3ZO0 - chains A and B; structure by X-ray diffraction, 1.99 A resolution.

== Chain A ==
Protein: Ig gamma-2A chain C region, a allele
From: Mus musculus
Notes: fragment: fc, residues 120-327
Reference sequence: P01863 (GCAA_MOUSE); residues 237-444 here correspond to UniProt positions 120-327 (UniProt number = residue number - 117)
Chain sequence (208 residues; each row starts with the number of its first residue):
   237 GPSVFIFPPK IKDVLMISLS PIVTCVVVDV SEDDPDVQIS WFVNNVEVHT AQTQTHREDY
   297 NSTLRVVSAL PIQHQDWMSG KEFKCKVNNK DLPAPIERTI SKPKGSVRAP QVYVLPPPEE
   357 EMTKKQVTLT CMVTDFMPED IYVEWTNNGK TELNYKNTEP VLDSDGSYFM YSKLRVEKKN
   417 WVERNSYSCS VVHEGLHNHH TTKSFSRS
Cystine bridges: C261-C321, C367-C425
Glycans and other covalent adducts: glycan linked to N297
Sequence notes: conflict S444 (Thr327 in P01863)
Swiss-Prot annotation at these positions:
  - glycosylation: N297 (N-linked (GlcNAc...) asparagine)

== Chain B ==
Protein: E3 ubiquitin-protein ligase TRIM21
From: Mus musculus
Notes: EC 6.3.2.-
Reference sequence: Q62191 (RO52_MOUSE); residues 9-188 here correspond to UniProt positions 291-470 (UniProt number = residue number + 282)
Chain sequence (182 residues; row label = number of the first residue in the row):
     7 HMVHITLDRN TANSWLIISK DRRQVRMGDT HQNVSDNKER FSNYPMVLGA QRFSSGKMYW
    67 EVDVTQKEAW DLGVCRDSVQ RKGQFSLSPE NGFWTIWLWQ KSYEAGTSPQ TTLHIQVPPC
   127 QIGIFVDYEA GVVSFYNITD HGSLIYTFSE CVFAGPLRPF FNVGFNYSGG NAAPLKLCPL
   187 KM
Disordered / not traced: 187-188
Sequence notes: expression tag (7-8); conflict K107 (Asp389 in Q62191)

== How chain A and chain B interact ==
Contacting residue pairs (32):
  V250(A) - Y173(B)
  L251(A) - Y173(B)  hydrogen bond (backbone-side chain)
  M252(A) - Y173(B)
  I253(A) - W21(B)
  I253(A) - M33(B)  hydrophobic
  I253(A) - S48(B)
  I253(A) - N49(B)
  I253(A) - Y173(B)
  H310(A) - Y173(B)
  Q311(A) - D35(B)  hydrogen bond (side chain-backbone)
  Q311(A) - Y173(B)
  M314(A) - Y173(B)
  S315(A) - Y173(B)  hydrogen bond (side chain-backbone)
  S315(A) - S174(B)
  V343(A) - Q106(B)
  E430(A) - W105(B)
  E430(A) - Q106(B)
  G431(A) - W105(B)  hydrogen bond (backbone-side chain)
  G431(A) - Q106(B)
  L432(A) - W105(B)
  H433(A) - D77(B)  salt bridge
  H433(A) - W103(B)
  H433(A) - W105(B)
  N434(A) - Y50(B)
  N434(A) - D77(B)  hydrogen bond
  N434(A) - N168(B)  hydrogen bond
  H435(A) - F171(B)
  H435(A) - Y173(B)
  H436(A) - Y50(B)  hydrogen bond
  H436(A) - Q90(B)
  H436(A) - F91(B)
  H436(A) - S92(B)
Interface residues without a listed pair, chain A (18 interface residues in all): E380, S426
Interface residues without a listed pair, chain B (21 interface residues in all): M52, L93, N172, G175
Interface features reported in the paper:
  - interface residues, chain A: E430(A), H433(A), N434(A), H435(A)

== Overview ==
18 residues of chain A and 21 residues of chain B are in contact; the contacts include 7 hydrogen bonds and 1
salt bridge. Among the polar pairs are H433(A)-D77(B), L251(A)-Y173(B) and Q311(A)-D35(B). N-acetylglucosamine
is covalently linked to N297(A). The paper reports interface residues E430(A), H433(A) and N434(A) among
others.
Chain A is Ig gamma-2A chain C region, a allele and chain B is E3 ubiquitin-protein ligase TRIM21, both from
Mus musculus; the structure, Mouse IgG2a in complex with mouse TRIM21 PRYSPRY, was determined by X-ray
diffraction together with 2VOK from the same study.
